8PHR - chains b and h of the 42 polymer chains in the assembly; structure by electron microscopy, 2.65 A resolution.

# Chain b
Protein: Major capsid protein
From: Borreliella burgdorferi B31
Chain sequence (319 residues; each row starts with the number of its first residue):
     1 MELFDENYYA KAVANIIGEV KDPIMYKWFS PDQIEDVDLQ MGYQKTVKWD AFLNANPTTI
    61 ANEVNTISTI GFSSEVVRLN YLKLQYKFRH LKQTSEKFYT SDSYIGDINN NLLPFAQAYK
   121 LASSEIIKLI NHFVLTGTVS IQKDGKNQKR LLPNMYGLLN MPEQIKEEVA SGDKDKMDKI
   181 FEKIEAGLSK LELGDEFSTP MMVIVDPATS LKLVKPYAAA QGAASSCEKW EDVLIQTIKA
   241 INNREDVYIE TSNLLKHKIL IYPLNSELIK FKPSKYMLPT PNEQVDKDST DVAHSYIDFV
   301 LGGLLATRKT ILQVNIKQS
Unresolved in the structure: 1-2, 219-222

# Chain h
Protein: Scaffold protein
From: Borreliella burgdorferi B31
UniProt: Q9R2Q2 (Q9R2Q2_BORBU); residues 1-230 here = UniProt positions 1-230
Chain sequence (230 residues; numbered 1 to 230; the number before each row is that of its first residue):
     1 MTEKEEKEDL QAQDKEEQQI KADTKVISVQ EFEEYMRFKE QANSKSKETS RDLSINERIT
    61 KELAEVEERE RIEKQLLLEA ERINEIDTLA KAHLSNHFNK EVLLAKGYTL KDIMQAQRRE
   121 LVRKFVPIEQ IKAIAKVSDI SHIDGEILEQ LVSLAKVNIK LRKNASSSSS SVDSIKGNIA
   181 IKSEERASLL DSNFVPINFT EFVQAISNTY KQRRIQFYEN LKRHKRTSIA
Unresolved in the structure: 1-186, 227-230

# Interface between chain b and chain h
Contacting residue pairs (46):
  Leu-3(b) with Pro-196(h); Ile-197(h); Asn-198(h); Phe-202(h), hydrophobic
  Phe-4(b) with Pro-196(h), hydrophobic
  Ala-10(b) with Phe-202(h)
  Val-13(b) with Phe-202(h), hydrophobic
  Ala-14(b) with Phe-202(h), hydrophobic
  Ile-17(b) with Leu-189(h), hydrophobic; Tyr-210(h); Arg-213(h)
  Gly-18(b) with Arg-213(h)
  Val-20(b) with Arg-213(h), hydrogen bond (backbone-side chain)
  Asp-22(b) with Arg-213(h), salt bridge; Phe-217(h)
  Tyr-26(b) with Arg-214(h); Phe-217(h), hydrophobic; Tyr-218(h), hydrogen bond (backbone-side chain); Arg-223(h)
  Lys-27(b) with Phe-217(h); Arg-223(h), hydrogen bond (backbone-side chain)
  Phe-29(b) with Tyr-218(h), hydrogen bond (backbone-side chain); Arg-223(h), hydrogen bond (backbone-side chain)
  Ser-30(b) with Tyr-218(h)
  Pro-31(b) with Tyr-218(h), hydrophobic
  Ile-34(b) with Arg-214(h); Tyr-218(h)
  Asp-36(b) with Arg-214(h), salt bridge
  Met-202(b) with Arg-223(h)
  Glu-231(b) with Arg-226(h)
  Ile-235(b) with Arg-226(h)
  Asp-246(b) with Lys-225(h), salt bridge
  Tyr-248(b) with Arg-223(h); His-224(h)
  Lys-275(b) with Gln-204(h), hydrogen bond; Ser-207(h), hydrogen bond (backbone-side chain)
  Tyr-276(b) with Val-203(h), hydrophobic; Gln-204(h), hydrogen bond; Ser-207(h)
  Leu-278(b) with Tyr-210(h), hydrophobic
  Pro-279(b) with Tyr-210(h)
  Thr-280(b) with Val-203(h)
  Pro-281(b) with Phe-199(h); Ile-206(h)
  Asn-282(b) with Phe-199(h)
  Glu-283(b) with Phe-199(h)
Interface residues without a listed pair, chain b (32 interface residues in all): Lys-21, Trp-28, Glu-250

# In short
32 residues of chain b face 19 of chain h across their interface, with 8 hydrogen bonds and 3 salt bridges.
Among the polar pairs are Asp-22(b)/Arg-213(h), Asp-36(b)/Arg-214(h) and Asp-246(b)/Lys-225(h).
Chain b is Major capsid protein and chain h is Scaffold protein, both from Borreliella burgdorferi B31; the
structure, Middle part of the Borrelia bacteriophage BB1 procapsid, tenfold-symmetrized outer shell, was
determined by electron microscopy together with 8PHP, 8PHQ and 8PHS from the same study.
